Entry 8I21 (electron microscopy, 6.02 A resolution (low resolution: residue-level contacts below are approximate; hydrogen-bond / salt-bridge calls are withheld)); this record covers chains B and C of the 3 polymer chains in the assembly.

# Chain B
Molecule: Structural maintenance of chromosomes protein 6
Organism: Saccharomyces cerevisiae S288C
UniProt: Q12749 (SMC6_YEAST); numbering as in UniProt (aligned over 1-1114)
Amino-acid sequence (1114 residues; each row starts with the number of its first residue):
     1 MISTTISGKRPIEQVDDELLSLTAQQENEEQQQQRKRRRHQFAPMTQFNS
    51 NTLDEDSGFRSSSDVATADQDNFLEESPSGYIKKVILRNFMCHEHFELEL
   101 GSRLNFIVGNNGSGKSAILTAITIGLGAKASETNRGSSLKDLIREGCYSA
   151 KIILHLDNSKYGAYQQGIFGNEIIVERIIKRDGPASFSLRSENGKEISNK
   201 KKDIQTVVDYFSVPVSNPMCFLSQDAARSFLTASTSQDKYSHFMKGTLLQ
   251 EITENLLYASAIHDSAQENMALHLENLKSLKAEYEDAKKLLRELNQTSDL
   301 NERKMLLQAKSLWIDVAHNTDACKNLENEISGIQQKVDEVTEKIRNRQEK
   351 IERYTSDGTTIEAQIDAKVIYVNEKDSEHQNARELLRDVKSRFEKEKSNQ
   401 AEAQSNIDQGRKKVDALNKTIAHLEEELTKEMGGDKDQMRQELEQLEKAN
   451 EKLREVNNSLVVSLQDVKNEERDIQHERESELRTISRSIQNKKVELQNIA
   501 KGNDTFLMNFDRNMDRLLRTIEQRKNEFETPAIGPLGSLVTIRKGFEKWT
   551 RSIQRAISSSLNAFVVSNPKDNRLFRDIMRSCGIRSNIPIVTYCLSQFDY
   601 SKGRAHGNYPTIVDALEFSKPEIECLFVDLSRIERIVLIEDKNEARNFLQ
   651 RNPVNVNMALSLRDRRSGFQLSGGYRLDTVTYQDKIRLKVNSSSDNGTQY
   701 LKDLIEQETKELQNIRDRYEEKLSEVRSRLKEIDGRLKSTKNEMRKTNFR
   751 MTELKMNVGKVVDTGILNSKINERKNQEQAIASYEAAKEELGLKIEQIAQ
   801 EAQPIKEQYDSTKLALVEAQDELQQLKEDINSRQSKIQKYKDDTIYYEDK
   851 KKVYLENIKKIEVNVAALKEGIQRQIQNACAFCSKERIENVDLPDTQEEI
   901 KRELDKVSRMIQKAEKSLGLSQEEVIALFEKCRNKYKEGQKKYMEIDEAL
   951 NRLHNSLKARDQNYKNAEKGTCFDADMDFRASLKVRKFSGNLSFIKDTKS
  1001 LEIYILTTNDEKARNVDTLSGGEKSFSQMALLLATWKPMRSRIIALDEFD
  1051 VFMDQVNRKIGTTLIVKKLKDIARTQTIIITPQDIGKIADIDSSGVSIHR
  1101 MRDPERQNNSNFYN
Not modelled in the structure: 1-277, 289-293, 399-794, 942-1114
UniProt features mapped onto this chain:
  - motif: Arg35 to Arg39 (Nuclear localization signal)
  - binding site (ATP): Gly109 to Ser116

# Chain C
Molecule: E3 SUMO-protein ligase MMS21
Organism: Saccharomyces cerevisiae S288C
Notes: EC 2.3.2.-
UniProt: P38632 (NSE2_YEAST); residues 1-267 here = UniProt positions 1-267
Amino-acid sequence (267 residues; each row starts with the number of its first residue):
     1 MALNDNPIPKSVPLHPKSGKYFHNLHARDLSNIYQQCYKQIDETINQLVD
    51 STSPSTIGIEEQVADITSTYKLLSTYESESNSFDEHIKDLKKNFKQSSDA
   101 CPQIDLSTWDKYRTGELTAPKLSELYLNMPTPEPATMVNNTDTLKILKVL
   151 PYIWNDPTCVIPDLQNPADEDDLQIEGGKIELTCPITCKPYEAPLISRKC
   201 NHVFDRDGIQNYLQGYTTRDCPQAACSQVVSMRDFVRDPIMELRCKIAKM
   251 KESQEQDKRSSQAIDVL
Not modelled in the structure: 1-2, 256-267
UniProt features mapped onto this chain:
  - zinc finger: Asp169 to Gln256 (SP-RING-type)
  - binding site (Zn(2+)): Cys200, His202, Cys221, Cys226

# Interface between chain B and chain C
Pairs across the interface (12; chain B residue first):
  Gln824(B) - Asn32(C)
  Lys827(B) - Asp29(C)
  Lys827(B) - Asn32(C)
  Glu828(B) - Arg28(C)
  Asn831(B) - His26(C)
  Ser835(B) - His23(C)
  Ser835(B) - Asn24(C)
  Gln838(B) - His23(C)
  Lys839(B) - Pro16(C)
  Lys839(B) - Lys20(C)
  Lys839(B) - His23(C)
  Asp842(B) - Pro16(C)
Interface residues without a listed pair, chain B (10 interface residues in all): Ser832, Asp843
Interface residues without a listed pair, chain C (9 interface residues in all): Lys17

# In short
10 residues of chain B and 9 residues of chain C are in contact. UniProt lists 8 ATP-binding residues on chain
B; 4 Zn2+-binding residues on chain C.
Here chain B is Structural maintenance of chromosomes protein 6 and chain C is E3 SUMO-protein ligase MMS21,
both from Saccharomyces cerevisiae S288C. Entry 8I21 (Cryo-EM structure of 6-subunit Smc5/6 arm region) was
determined by electron microscopy (same publication as 7YLM, 7YMD, 7YQH, 8HQS, 8I13, 8I4U and 6 further
entries).
